Entry 9FIB (electron microscopy, 2.30 A resolution); this record covers chains B and L of the 16 polymer chains in the assembly.

Chain B:
Molecule: 16S rRNA
From: Escherichia coli
Sequence (1083 nucleotides; row label = number of the first residue in the row; note: 459 numbers in that range are skipped by the numbering (no residue carries them; nothing is unmodelled there)):
     1 AAAUUGAAGA GUUUGAUCAU GGCUCAGAUU GAACGCUGGC GGCAGGCCUA ACACAUGCAA
    61 GUCGAACGGU AACAGGAAGA AGCUUGCUUC UUUGCUGACG AGUGGCGGAC GGGUGAGUAA
   121 UGUCUGGGAA ACUGCCUGAU GGAGGGGGAU AACUACUGGA AACGGUAGCU AAUACCGCAU
   181 AACGUCGCAA GACCAAAGAG GGGGACCUUC GGGCCUCUUG CCAUCGGAUG UGCCCAGAUG
   241 GGAUUAGCUA GUAGGUGGGG UAACGGCUCA CCUAGGCGAC GAUCCCUAGC UGGUCUGAGA
   301 GGAUGACCAG CCACACUGGA ACUGAGACAC GGUCCAGACU CCUACGGGAG GCAGCAGUGG
   361 GGAAUAUUGC ACAAUGGGCG CAAGCCUGAU GCAGCCAUGC CGCGUGUAUG AAGAAGCCCU
   421 UCGGGUUGUA AAGUACUUUC AGCGGGGAGG AAGGGAGUAA AGUUAAUACC UUUGCUCAUU
   481 GACGUUACCC GCAGAAGAAG CACCGGCUAA CUCCGUGCCA GCAGCCXCGG UAAUACGGAG
   541 GGUGCAAGCG UUAAUCGGAA UUACUGGGCG UAAAGCGCAC GCAGGCGGUU UGUUAAGUCA
   601 GAUGUGAAAU CCCCGGGCUC AACCUGGGAA CUGCAUCUGA UACUGGCAAG CUUGAGUCUC
   661 GUAGAGGGGG GUAGAAUUCC AGGUGUAGCG GUGAAAUGCG UAGAGAUCUG GAGGAAUACC
   721 GGUGGCGAAG GCGGCCCCCU GGACGAAGAC UGACGCUCAG GUGCGAAAGC GUGGGGAGCA
   781 AACAGGAUUA GAUACCCUGG UAGUCCACGC CGUAAACGAU GUCGACUUGG AGGUUGUGCC
   841 CUUGAGGCGU GGCUUCCGGA GCUAACGCGU UAAGUCGACC GCCUGGGGAG UACGGCCGCA
   901 AGGUUAAAAC UCAAAUGAAU UGACGGGGG
  1389 CUUGUACACA CCGCCCGUXA CACCAUGGGA GUGGGUUGCA AAAGAAGUAG GUAGCUUAAC
  1449 CUUCGGGAGG GCGCUUACCA CUUUGUGAUU CAUGACUGGG GUGAAGUCGU AACAAGGUAA
  1509 CCGUAGGGGA ACCUGCGGUU GGAUCACCUC CUUA
Not modelled in the structure: 79-92, 205-213, 841-845, 1389, 1534-1542
Modified residues: PSU (pseudouridine-5'-monophosphate) at position 516, G7M (N7-methyl-guanosine-5'-monophosphate) at position 527, 4OC (4n,o2'-methylcytidine-5'-monophosphate) at position 1402, 5MC (5-methylcytidine-5'-monophosphate) at position 1407, UR3 (3-methyluridine-5'-monophoshate) at position 1498, 2MG (2N-methylguanosine-5'-monophosphate) at position 1516, MA6 (6N-dimethyladenosine-5'-monophoshate) at position 1518, MA6 (6N-dimethyladenosine-5'-monophoshate) at position 1519
Metal / ion sites: K+ site 1: U5 (shared with 5 residues of chain D); K+ site 2: G11, U12, G21, G22; Mg2+ site 1 near G21 (its only coordinating residue here); Mg2+ site 2: C48, G115; Mg2+ site 3: A59, C386, U387; K+ site 3: G61, U62, G104, G105; Mg2+ site 4 near G100 (its only coordinating residue here); K+ site 4: G107, G324, G326; K+ site 5: G107, G108, G326; Mg2+ site 5: A109, G331; K+ site 6: C110, G111; Mg2+ site 6 near G111 (its only coordinating residue here); 18 more K+ sites not listed; 34 more Mg2+ sites not listed
Small-molecule neighbours: A1IC4 ((2S,3S)-2-[[(2S)-2-[[(2S,4S)-5-aminocarbonyloxy-4-oxidanyl-2-[[(2S,3R)-3-oxidanylpiperidin-2-yl]carbonylamino]pentanoyl]amino]-3-(1H-imidazol-4-yl)propanoyl]amino]-3-(2-chloranyl-1H-imidazol-4-yl)-3-oxidanyl-propanoic acid): U692, G693, U788, U789, G791, A792, A794, C795, C796, U1506
Reported in the primary citation:
  - binding site for A1IC4: G693, U788, U789, U1506

Chain L:
Protein: Small ribosomal subunit protein uS12
From: Escherichia coli
UniProtKB: P0A7S3 (RS12_ECOLI); residues 1-124 here = UniProt positions 1-124
Chain sequence (124 residues; row label = number of the first residue in the row):
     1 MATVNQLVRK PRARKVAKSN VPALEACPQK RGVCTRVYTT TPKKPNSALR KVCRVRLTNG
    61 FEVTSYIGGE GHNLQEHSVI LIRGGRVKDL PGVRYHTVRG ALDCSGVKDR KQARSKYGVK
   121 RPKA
Not modelled in the structure: 1, 123-124
Modified residues: Asp89 ((3R)-3-(methylsulfanyl)-L-aspartic acid; D2T)
Metal / ion sites: K+: Pro45, Asn46 (shared with C518(B), G529(B) of chain B)
UniProt features mapped onto this chain:
  - modified residue: Lys108 (N6-acetyllysine)
  - natural variant: Lys43 (K43R: Confers streptomycin resistance but not hyperaccurate translation)
  - mutagenesis: Leu57 (L57H: Protein is not incorporated into ribosomes), Lys88 (K88Q: Confers low-level resistance to streptomycin and a 15% decrease in the translational elongation rate)

Interface between chain B and chain L:
Residue-residue contacts - 131 pairs, chain B then chain L:
  U24(B) - Asn20(L)  phosphate contact
  A32(B) - Pro28(L)  base contact
  A33(B) - Pro28(L)  sugar contact
  A33(B) - Gln29(L)  hydrogen bond to the sugar
  C34(B) - Gln29(L)  hydrogen bond to the sugar
  C34(B) - Leu81(L)  sugar contact
  C34(B) - Val98(L)  sugar contact
  G35(B) - Gly100(L)  sugar contact
  G35(B) - Ser115(L)  hydrogen bond to the sugar
  G35(B) - Gly118(L)  sugar contact
  C36(B) - Arg114(L)  hydrogen bond to the sugar
  C36(B) - Ser115(L)  sugar contact
  C36(B) - Val119(L)  sugar contact
  C36(B) - Lys120(L)  salt bridge to the phosphate
  C36(B) - Arg121(L)  phosphate contact
  U37(B) - Lys120(L)  phosphate contact
  U37(B) - Arg121(L)  hydrogen bond to the phosphate
  G362(B) - Arg31(L)  salt bridge to the phosphate
  G362(B) - Thr58(L)  phosphate contact
  A363(B) - Cys27(L)  hydrogen bond to the base
  A363(B) - Pro28(L)  base contact
  A363(B) - Gln29(L)  base contact
  A363(B) - Lys30(L)  phosphate contact
  A363(B) - Arg31(L)  salt bridge to the phosphate
  A363(B) - Thr58(L)  hydrogen bond to the phosphate
  A363(B) - Leu81(L)  sugar contact
  G500(B) - Arg121(L)  salt bridge to the phosphate
  C501(B) - Arg114(L)  salt bridge to the phosphate
  C501(B) - Ser115(L)  hydrogen bond to the phosphate
  C501(B) - Arg121(L)  salt bridge to the phosphate
  A502(B) - Ala113(L)  phosphate contact
  A502(B) - Arg114(L)  hydrogen bond to the phosphate
  A502(B) - Ser115(L)  hydrogen bond to the phosphate
  A502(B) - Lys116(L)  hydrogen bond to the phosphate
  C503(B) - Ala113(L)  phosphate contact
  C503(B) - Lys116(L)  salt bridge to the phosphate
  C518(B) - Pro45(L)  base contact
  C518(B) - Ser47(L)  sugar contact
  C519(B) - Ser47(L)  hydrogen bond to the phosphate
  A520(B) - Ala48(L)  phosphate contact
  A520(B) - Leu49(L)  hydrogen bond to the phosphate
  A520(B) - Glu70(L)  hydrogen bond to the sugar
  G521(B) - Arg50(L)  hydrogen bond to the base
  G521(B) - Lys51(L)  salt bridge to the phosphate
  G521(B) - Gly69(L)  phosphate contact
  G521(B) - Glu70(L)  phosphate contact
  G521(B) - Gly71(L)  hydrogen bond to the phosphate
  C522(B) - Asn46(L)  base contact
  C522(B) - Arg50(L)  base contact
  C522(B) - Tyr66(L)  hydrogen bond to the phosphate
  C522(B) - Gly68(L)  phosphate contact
  C522(B) - Gly69(L)  hydrogen bond to the phosphate
  C522(B) - Asp89(L)  base contact
  C522(B) - Tyr117(L)  phosphate contact
  A523(B) - Arg50(L)  base contact
  A523(B) - Val87(L)  base contact
  A523(B) - Lys88(L)  base contact
  A523(B) - Asp89(L)  base contact
  A523(B) - Tyr117(L)  phosphate contact
  C525(B) - Lys88(L)  phosphate contact
  C526(B) - Lys88(L)  salt bridge to the phosphate
  G7M_527(B) - Asn46(L)  base contact
  G7M_527(B) - Asp89(L)  base contact
  C528(B) - Asn46(L)  hydrogen bond to the base
  G529(B) - Asn46(L)  base contact
  G529(B) - Ser47(L)  hydrogen bond to the base
  G537(B) - Glu70(L)  sugar contact
  G537(B) - Arg110(L)  salt bridge to the phosphate
  G538(B) - Arg110(L)  salt bridge to the phosphate
  G538(B) - Lys111(L)  hydrogen bond to the phosphate
  G538(B) - Gln112(L)  hydrogen bond to the phosphate
  A539(B) - Lys111(L)  phosphate contact
  A539(B) - Gln112(L)  hydrogen bond to the phosphate
  G550(B) - Lys116(L)  sugar contact
  U551(B) - Arg83(L)  hydrogen bond to the sugar
  U551(B) - Lys116(L)  sugar contact
  U552(B) - Pro28(L)  hydrogen bond to the sugar
  U552(B) - Arg83(L)  sugar contact
  U552(B) - Gly84(L)  hydrogen bond to the sugar
  A553(B) - Val21(L)  phosphate contact
  A553(B) - Leu24(L)  sugar contact
  A553(B) - Ala26(L)  hydrogen bond to the sugar
  A553(B) - Cys27(L)  sugar contact
  A553(B) - Pro28(L)  sugar contact
  A553(B) - Gly84(L)  phosphate contact
  A554(B) - Ser19(L)  hydrogen bond to the phosphate
  A554(B) - Val21(L)  phosphate contact
  A554(B) - Ala26(L)  sugar contact
  U561(B) - Lys15(L)  hydrogen bond to the phosphate
  U562(B) - Arg12(L)  phosphate contact
  U562(B) - Ala13(L)  hydrogen bond to the sugar
  U562(B) - Arg14(L)  salt bridge to the phosphate
  U562(B) - Lys15(L)  salt bridge to the phosphate
  A563(B) - Arg12(L)  base contact
  A563(B) - Arg14(L)  salt bridge to the phosphate
  C564(B) - Leu7(L)  phosphate contact
  C564(B) - Arg12(L)  salt bridge to the phosphate
  G567(B) - Arg12(L)  hydrogen bond to the base
  G568(B) - Ala2(L)  hydrogen bond to the base
  G585(B) - Asn5(L)  sugar contact
  A759(B) - Arg9(L)  sugar contact
  C879(B) - Asn5(L)  phosphate contact
  C880(B) - Thr3(L)  hydrogen bond to the phosphate
  C880(B) - Asn5(L)  hydrogen bond to the phosphate
  C880(B) - Gln6(L)  phosphate contact
  C880(B) - Arg9(L)  salt bridge to the phosphate
  G881(B) - Gln6(L)  hydrogen bond to the phosphate
  G881(B) - Arg9(L)  salt bridge to the phosphate
  C882(B) - Ala2(L)  base contact
  C883(B) - Arg12(L)  base contact
  U884(B) - Arg12(L)  hydrogen bond to the base
  U884(B) - Lys15(L)  sugar contact
  A909(B) - Lys18(L)  phosphate contact
  C910(B) - Lys18(L)  salt bridge to the phosphate
  C910(B) - Arg94(L)  salt bridge to the phosphate
  U911(B) - Gly92(L)  phosphate contact
  U911(B) - Arg94(L)  salt bridge to the phosphate
  C912(B) - Lys43(L)  salt bridge to the phosphate
  C912(B) - Pro91(L)  phosphate contact
  A913(B) - Lys43(L)  salt bridge to the phosphate
  A913(B) - Lys88(L)  salt bridge to the phosphate
  C1411(B) - Thr40(L)  hydrogen bond to the phosphate
  C1411(B) - Pro91(L)  sugar contact
  C1412(B) - Tyr38(L)  hydrogen bond to the phosphate
  C1412(B) - Thr40(L)  phosphate contact
  C1412(B) - Pro91(L)  sugar contact
  C1412(B) - Gly92(L)  hydrogen bond to the sugar
  A1413(B) - Arg54(L)  salt bridge to the phosphate
  G1491(B) - Lys44(L)  phosphate contact
  A1492(B) - Lys44(L)  hydrogen bond to the base
  A1492(B) - Asn46(L)  hydrogen bond to the base
Also at the interface, not in a pair above, chain B (60 interface residues in all): G302, G524, A1410, G1489
Also at the interface, not in a pair above, chain L (70 interface residues in all): Pro22, Thr41, Thr64, Gly85, Arg86, Arg99, Ala101, Asp109

In short:
The interface between chain B and chain L involves 60 residues on one side and 70 on the other; the contacts
include 41 hydrogen bonds and 24 salt bridges. Among the polar pairs are A363(B)-Cys27(L), G521(B)-Arg50(L)
and C528(B)-Asn46(L). The paper reports a binding site for A1IC4 at G693(B), U788(B) and U789(B) among others.
Chain B is 16S rRNA and chain L is Small ribosomal subunit protein uS12, both from Escherichia coli; the
structure, Structure of 30S-IF1-IF3-mRNA-GE81112A complex, was determined by electron microscopy together with
9FCO, 9FDA and 9G06 from the same study.
